8ZBE - chains B and E of the 6 polymer chains in the assembly; structure by electron microscopy, 3.24 A resolution.

# Chain B
Protein: Guanine nucleotide-binding protein G(i) subunit alpha-1
From: Homo sapiens
UniProt: P63096 (GNAI1_HUMAN); numbering as in UniProt (aligned over 1-354)
Sequence (354 residues; numbered 1 to 354; the number before each row is that of its first residue):
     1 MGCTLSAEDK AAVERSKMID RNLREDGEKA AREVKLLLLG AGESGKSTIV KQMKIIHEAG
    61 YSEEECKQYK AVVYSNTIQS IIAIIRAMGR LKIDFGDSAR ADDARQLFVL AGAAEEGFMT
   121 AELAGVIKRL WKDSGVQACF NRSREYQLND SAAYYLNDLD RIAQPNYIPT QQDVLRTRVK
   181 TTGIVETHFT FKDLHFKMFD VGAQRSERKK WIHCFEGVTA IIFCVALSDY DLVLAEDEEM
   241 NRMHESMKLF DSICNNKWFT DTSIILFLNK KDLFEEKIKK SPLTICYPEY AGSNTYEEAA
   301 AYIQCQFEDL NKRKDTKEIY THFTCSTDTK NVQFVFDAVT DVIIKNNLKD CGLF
Unresolved in the structure: 1-5, 53-181, 235-240, 354
Construct notes: conflict Ala203 (Gly in P63096), Ser326 (Ala in P63096)
Curated features (UniProtKB/Swiss-Prot):
  - region: Lys35 to Thr48 (G1 motif), Asp173 to Thr181 (G2 motif), Phe196 to Gly202, Gln204, Arg205 (G3 motif), Ile265 to Asp272 (G4 motif), Thr324, Cys325, Thr327 to Thr329 (G5 motif)
  - binding site (GTP): Glu43 to Thr48, Ser151, Leu175 to Thr181, Asp200 to Gly202, Gln204, Asn269 to Asp272
  - binding site (Mg(2+)): Ser47, Thr181
  - modified residue: Arg178 (ADP-ribosylarginine), Gln204 (Deamidated glutamine), Cys351 (ADP-ribosylcysteine)
  - lipidation: Gly2 (N-myristoyl glycine), Cys3 (S-palmitoyl cysteine)
  - natural variant: Gly40 (G40C: In NEDHISB; G40R: In NEDHISB), Gly45 (G45D: In NEDHISB), Thr48 (T48I: In NEDHISB; T48K: In NEDHISB), Gln52 (Q52P: In NEDHISB), Ser75 (deletion: In NEDHISB; uncertain significance), Gln172 (deletion: In NEDHISB), Asp173 (D173V: In NEDHISB), Glu186 to Phe189 (deletion: In NEDHISB; uncertain significance), Cys224 (C224Y: In NEDHISB), Lys270 (K270N: In NEDHISB; K270R: In NEDHISB), Asp272 (D272G: In NEDHISB), Val332 (V332E: In NEDHISB; uncertain significance)
  - mutagenesis: Gly42 (G42R: Abolishes switch to an activated conformation and dissociation from beta and gamma subunits upon GTP binding. Abolishes interaction with RGS family members), Glu116 (E116L: Enhances interaction (inactive GDP-bound) with RGS14), Gln147 (Q147L: Enhances interaction (inactive GDP-bound) with RGS14), Glu245 (E245L: Enhances interaction (inactive GDP-bound) with RGS14)

# Chain E
Protein: ScFv16
From: Homo sapiens
Notes: antibody fragment or engineered binder
Sequence (304 residues; each row starts with the number of its first residue; note: 14 numbers in that range are skipped by the numbering (no residue carries them; nothing is unmodelled there); a row labelled like 121A-121O holds insertion residues (121A, then the next letters in order); numbers below 1 keep their minus sign (Met-36 is residue -36)):
   -36 MLLVNQSHQG FNKEHTSKMV SAIVLYVLLA AAAHSAFAVQ LVESGGGLVQ PGGSRKLSCS
    24 ASGFAFSSFG MHWVRQAPEK GLEWVAYISS GSGTIYYADT VKGRFTISRD DPKNTLFLQM
    84 TSLRSEDTAM YYCVRSIYYY GSSPFDFWGQ GTTLTVSA
121A-121O GGGGSGGGGSGGGGS
   136 SDIVMTQATS SVPVTPGESV SISCRSSKSL LHSNGNTYLY WFLQRPGQSP QLLIYRMSNL
   196 ASGVPDRFSG SGSGTAFTLT ISRLEAEDVG VYYCMQHLEY PLTFGAGTKL ELVDENLYFQ
   256 GASHHHHHHH H
Unresolved in the structure: -36 to 0, 121A-121O, 248-266
Disulfide bonds: Cys22-Cys96, Cys159-Cys229

# Interface between chain B and chain E
Contacting residue pairs (12):
  Ser6(B) - His167(E)
  Ser6(B) - Tyr173(E)  hydrogen bond (backbone-side chain)
  Ala7(B) - His232(E)
  Ala7(B) - Leu233(E)
  Glu8(B) - Tyr173(E)
  Asp9(B) - Asn169(E)  hydrogen bond
  Asp9(B) - Asn171(E)
  Ala11(B) - Ser52(E)
  Ala11(B) - Tyr101(E)  hydrophobic
  Ala12(B) - Tyr101(E)
  Arg15(B) - Ser53(E)
  Arg15(B) - Tyr101(E)
Interface residues without a listed pair, chain E (11 interface residues in all): Tyr50, Tyr102

# Overview
7 residues of chain B and 11 residues of chain E are in contact, with 2 hydrogen bonds. Polar contacts include
Ser6(B)-Tyr173(E) and Asp9(B)-Asn169(E). UniProt lists 22 GTP-binding residues, Mg2+-binding residues Ser47(B)
and Thr181(B) and 4 mutagenesis sites on chain B.
Here chain B is Guanine nucleotide-binding protein G(i) subunit alpha-1 and chain E is ScFv16, both from Homo
sapiens. Entry 8ZBE (cryo-EM structure of the octreotide-bound SSTR5-Gi complex) was determined by electron
microscopy (same publication as 8ZCJ).
